Entry 4ALK (X-ray diffraction, 1.90 A resolution); this record covers chains C and D of the 4 polymer chains in the assembly.

[Chain C (and D)]
Name: Enoyl-[acyl-carrier-protein] reductase [NADPH]
From: Staphylococcus aureus
Notes: EC 1.3.1.10; chain D of this document is another copy of the same molecule, construct and numbering; everything in this record applies to it too
UniProt: Q7A6D8 (Q7A5D8_STAAN); residue numbers follow UniProt; this construct covers 1-256
Chain sequence (282 residues; row label = number of the first residue in the row; numbers below 1 keep their minus sign (Met-25 is residue -25)):
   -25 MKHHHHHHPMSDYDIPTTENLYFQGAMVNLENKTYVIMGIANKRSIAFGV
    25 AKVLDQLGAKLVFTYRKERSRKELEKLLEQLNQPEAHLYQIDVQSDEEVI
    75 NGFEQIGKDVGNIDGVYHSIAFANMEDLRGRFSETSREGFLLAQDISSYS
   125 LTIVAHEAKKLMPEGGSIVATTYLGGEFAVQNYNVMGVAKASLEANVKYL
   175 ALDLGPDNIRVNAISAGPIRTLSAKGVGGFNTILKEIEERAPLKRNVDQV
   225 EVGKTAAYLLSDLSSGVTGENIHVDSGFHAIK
Unresolved in the structure: -25 to 1 (chain D: -25 to 2)
Differences from the reference sequence: expression tag (-25 to 0); engineered mutation Val2 (Leu in Q7A6D8)
Residues lining bound ligands:
  - 5-ethyl-2-phenoxyphenol (E9P): Ala95, Phe96, Ala97, Leu102, Tyr147, Tyr157, Met160, Lys164, Pro192, Ser197, Ala198, Val201, Phe204, Ile207
  - glutamic acid (GLU), molecule 1: Lys7, Asp88, Gly139, Gly140, Ser141, Asn182, Arg184, Leu234, Ser235, Asp236, Ser239
  - glutamic acid (GLU), molecule 2: Arg103, Ala198, Lys199, Gly200, Val201, Gly202, Gly203, Phe204, Asn205, Thr206
  - NADP (NAP; NADP nicotinamide-adenine-dinucleotide phosphate): Gly13, Ile14, Ala15, Ser19, Ile20, Arg40, Lys41, Ser44, Ile65, Asp66, Val67, Gln68, Ser93, Ile94, Ala95, Phe96, Ile120, Thr145, Thr146, Tyr147, Tyr157, Lys164, Ala190, Gly191, Pro192, Ile193, Thr195, Leu196, Ser197, Ala198, Phe204
From the paper describing this entry:
  - binding site for 5-ethyl-2-phenoxyphenol: Tyr157
  - mutagenesis - R40Q/K41N: increased catalytic activity on NADH
  - mutagenesis - R40Q/K41N/S44L: decreased catalytic activity
  - specificity-determining residues: Ser197 (by similarity / conservation)

[How chain C and chain D interact]
Contacting residue pairs (92; chain C residue first):
  Val67(C) with Arg111(D), hydrogen bond (backbone-side chain)
  Gln68(C) with Arg111(D)
  Ser69(C) with Arg111(D)
  Asp70(C) with Arg111(D), salt bridge
  Arg105(C) with Lys133(D); Asp177(D), salt bridge; Leu178(D); Asp181(D), salt bridge
  Phe106(C) with Thr126(D); Asn170(D); Tyr173(D), hydrophobic; Leu174(D), hydrophobic; Asp177(D)
  Ser107(C) with Thr126(D); His130(D); Leu174(D); Asp177(D), hydrogen bond; Leu178(D)
  Glu108(C) with His130(D)
  Thr109(C) with Tyr123(D), hydrogen bond (backbone-side chain)
  Ser110(C) with Tyr123(D)
  Arg111(C) with Val67(D), hydrogen bond (side chain-backbone); Gln68(D); Ser69(D); Asp70(D), salt bridge; Asp119(D), salt bridge; Tyr123(D), hydrogen bond (backbone-side chain)
  Phe114(C) with Gln118(D); Ser122(D); Tyr123(D), hydrophobic; Ser166(D); Asn170(D)
  Leu115(C) with Leu115(D)
  Gln118(C) with Phe114(D); Leu115(D); Gln118(D); Ser166(D)
  Asp119(C) with Arg111(D), salt bridge; Leu115(D)
  Ser122(C) with Phe114(D)
  Tyr123(C) with Thr109(D), hydrogen bond (side chain-backbone); Ser110(D); Arg111(D), hydrogen bond (side chain-backbone); Phe114(D), hydrophobic
  Thr126(C) with Phe106(D); Ser107(D)
  Ile127(C) with Arg111(D)
  His130(C) with Ser107(D); Glu108(D)
  Lys133(C) with Arg105(D)
  Gly149(C) with Tyr173(D), hydrogen bond (backbone-side chain)
  Glu151(C) with Lys172(D), hydrogen bond (backbone-side chain)
  Phe152(C) with Tyr173(D), hydrogen bond (backbone-side chain)
  Ala153(C) with Lys172(D); Tyr173(D); Leu176(D)
  Val154(C) with Tyr173(D), hydrogen bond (backbone-side chain)
  Gln155(C) with Leu176(D)
  Tyr157(C) with Tyr173(D)
  Asn158(C) with Tyr173(D)
  Gly161(C) with Tyr173(D)
  Val162(C) with Ser166(D); Asn170(D)
  Ala165(C) with Ala165(D); Ala169(D), hydrophobic
  Ser166(C) with Phe114(D); Gln118(D); Val162(D)
  Ala169(C) with Ala165(D), hydrophobic
  Asn170(C) with Phe106(D); Phe114(D); Val162(D)
  Lys172(C) with Glu151(D), hydrogen bond (side chain-backbone); Ala153(D)
  Tyr173(C) with Phe106(D), hydrophobic; Gly149(D), hydrogen bond (side chain-backbone); Phe152(D), hydrogen bond (side chain-backbone); Ala153(D); Val154(D), hydrogen bond (side chain-backbone); Tyr157(D); Asn158(D); Gly161(D)
  Leu174(C) with Phe106(D), hydrophobic; Ser107(D)
  Leu176(C) with Ala153(D), hydrophobic; Gln155(D)
  Asp177(C) with Arg105(D), salt bridge; Phe106(D), hydrogen bond (side chain-backbone); Ser107(D), hydrogen bond
  Leu178(C) with Arg105(D); Ser107(D)
  Asp181(C) with Arg105(D), salt bridge
Also at the interface, not in a pair above, chain D (42 interface residues in all): Ile127

[Overview]
The chain C/chain D interface involves 42 residues from each chain; the contacts include 17 hydrogen bonds and
8 salt bridges. Polar pairs include Asp70(C)-Arg111(D), Arg105(C)-Asp177(D) and Arg105(C)-Asp181(D). Chain C
binds NADP, 5-ethyl-2-phenoxyphenol and glutamic acid. From the paper: a binding site for
5-ethyl-2-phenoxyphenol at Tyr157(C); R40Q/K41N of chain C increase catalytic activity on NADH.
Chain C and chain D are both Enoyl-[acyl-carrier-protein] reductase [NADPH] (Staphylococcus aureus); the
structure, Crystal structure of S. aureus FabI in complex with NADP and 5-ethyl- 2-phenoxyphenol, was
determined by X-ray diffraction together with 4ALI, 4ALJ, 4ALL, 4ALM and 4ALN from the same study.
